Entry 9C2D (electron microscopy, 3.20 A resolution); this record covers chains C and S of the 19 polymer chains in the assembly.

[Chain C]
Protein: Major capsid protein
From: Shigella phage Sf14
UniProt: A0A2K9VK95 (A0A2K9VK95_9CAUD); numbering as in UniProt (aligned over 1-367)
Amino-acid sequence (367 residues; numbered 1 to 367; the number before each row is that of its first residue):
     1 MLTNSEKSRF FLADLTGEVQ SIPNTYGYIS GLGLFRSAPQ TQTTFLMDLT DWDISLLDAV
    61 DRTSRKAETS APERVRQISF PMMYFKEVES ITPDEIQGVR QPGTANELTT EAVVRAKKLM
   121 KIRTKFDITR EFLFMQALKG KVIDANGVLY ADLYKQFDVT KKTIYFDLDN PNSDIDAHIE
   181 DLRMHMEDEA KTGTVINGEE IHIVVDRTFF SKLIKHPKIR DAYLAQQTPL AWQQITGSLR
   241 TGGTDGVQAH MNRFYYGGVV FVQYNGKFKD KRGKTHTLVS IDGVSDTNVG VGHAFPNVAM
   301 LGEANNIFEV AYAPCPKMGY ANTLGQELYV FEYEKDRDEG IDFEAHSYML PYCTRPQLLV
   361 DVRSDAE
Not modelled in the structure: 1

[Chain S]
Protein: Tail protein
From: Shigella phage Sf14
UniProt: A0A2K9VK81 (A0A2K9VK81_9CAUD); residues 1-372 here = UniProt positions 1-372
Amino-acid sequence (372 residues; row label = number of the first residue in the row):
     1 MIKAKTYPDF KEFVKDFVAN VKAGKRYDFR KYQEAVLPLT YSSPWPESDI PEVTDFNYTP
    61 DYTVPFSEEL LYSVGAQMRT ADFFMDLQYA IINGKDVDTV YCEWLARVKP FSMLNAKLKD
   121 SAQPPVITTQ PTGGAVNEGS AINLSIVATN ATSYQWKKGS SDISGATSAT YTKAGAVPAD
   181 AGSYTCVVTN DVGSTTSDAA VITINPLPVI TTQPTSKAVN ESSTLTLSVV ATGATSYQWK
   241 KNGTNISGAT SATYSKANAK TTDAGSYTCV VTNAVGSVTS NAATVTINPL PVITVQPQDQ
   301 DLTVGQTLTI SITATGATGY QWRKGNSNIS GATSATYTKA SVTTADDGNY DCVVTNAVGS
   361 VTSHQAKVQV TA
Not modelled in the structure: 1, 122-372

[How chain C and chain S interact]
Pairs across the interface (11; chain C residue first):
  P171(C) with A35(S); S48(S); D49(S)
  N172(C) with Y32(S)
  P217(C) with A35(S); E47(S); S48(S)
  D221(C) with E34(S); E47(S); K109(S), salt bridge
  L224(C) with L39(S), hydrophobic
Also at the interface, not in a pair above, chain C (6 interface residues in all): K218
Also at the interface, not in a pair above, chain S (9 interface residues in all): L37

[Overview]
6 residues of chain C and 9 residues of chain S are in contact, with 1 salt bridge. Its one salt-bridged
contact is D221(C)-K109(S).
Here chain C is Major capsid protein and chain S is Tail protein, both from Shigella phage Sf14. Entry 9C2D
(Bacteriophage Sf14 Capsid Icosahedral reconstruction) was determined by electron microscopy (same publication
as 9C39, 9C3A and 9C3B).
